1Z8X - chains B and D of the 4 polymer chains in the assembly; structure by X-ray diffraction, 2.00 A resolution.

== Chain B (and D) ==
Name: Pyrrolidone-carboxylate peptidase
From: Pyrococcus furiosus
Notes: EC 3.4.19.3; chain D of this document is another copy of the same molecule, construct and numbering; everything in this record applies to it too
UniProt: O73944 (PCP_PYRFU); residues 1-208 here = UniProt positions 1-208
Sequence (208 residues; each row starts with the number of its first residue):
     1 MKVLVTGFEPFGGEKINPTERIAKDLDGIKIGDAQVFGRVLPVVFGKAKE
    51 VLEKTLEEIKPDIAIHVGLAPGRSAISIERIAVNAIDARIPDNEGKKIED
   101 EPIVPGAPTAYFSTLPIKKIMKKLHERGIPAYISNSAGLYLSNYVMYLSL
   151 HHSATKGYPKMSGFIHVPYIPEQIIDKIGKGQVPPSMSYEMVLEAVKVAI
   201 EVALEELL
Construct notes: engineered mutation Ser142 (Cys in O73944), Ser188 (Cys in O73944), Val192 (Glu in O73944)
Curated features (UniProtKB/Swiss-Prot):
  - active site: Glu79, His166

== Interface between chain B and chain D ==
Residue-residue contacts (31; chain B residue first):
  Ser74(B) with Val183(D), hydrogen bond (side chain-backbone); Pro184(D)
  Ala75(B) with Val183(D), hydrophobic
  His125(B) with Ile175(D); Ile178(D)
  Gly128(B) with Pro171(D); Ile175(D)
  Ile129(B) with Ile175(D)
  Pro130(B) with Pro171(D); Ile174(D), hydrophobic; Ile175(D); Ile178(D), hydrophobic
  Ala131(B) with Ile178(D)
  Tyr132(B) with Val183(D), hydrophobic
  Pro171(B) with Gly128(D); Pro130(D); Met191(D), hydrophobic
  Ile174(B) with Pro130(D), hydrophobic
  Ile175(B) with His125(D); Gly128(D); Ile129(D); Pro130(D)
  Ile178(B) with His125(D); Pro130(D), hydrophobic; Ala131(D)
  Val183(B) with Ser74(D), hydrogen bond (backbone-side chain); Ala75(D), hydrophobic; Tyr132(D), hydrophobic
  Pro185(B) with Pro185(D), hydrophobic
  Ser186(B) with Ser186(D)
  Met191(B) with Pro171(D), hydrophobic
Other interface residues (no listed pair), chain B (18 interface residues in all): Glu172, Pro184
Other interface residues (no listed pair), chain D (18 interface residues in all): Glu172

== Overview ==
Chain B and chain D each contribute 18 residues to their interface; the contacts include 2 hydrogen bonds. Its
one hydrogen-bonded contact is Ser74(B)-Val183(D). UniProt lists active-site residues Glu79(B) and His166(B)
on chain B.
Chain B and chain D are both Pyrrolidone-carboxylate peptidase (Pyrococcus furiosus); the structure, Structure
of Mutant Pyrrolidone Carboxyl Peptidase (E192V) from a Hyperthermophile, Pyrococcus furiosus, was determined
by X-ray diffraction (same publication as 1X10, 1X12, 1Z8T and 1Z8W).
